PDB entry 2WL4 | X-ray diffraction, 1.80 A resolution | chains B and D of the 4 polymer chains in the assembly

# Chain B
Molecule: Acetyl-CoA acetyltransferase
Source organism: Zoogloea ramigera
Notes: EC 2.3.1.9
Reference sequence: P07097 (THIL_ZOORA); the construct has insertions or renumbered stretches relative to UniProt, so the offset changes along the chain: 1-10 = UniProt 2-11; 12-392 = UniProt 12-392
Amino-acid sequence (392 residues; row label = number of the first residue in the row):
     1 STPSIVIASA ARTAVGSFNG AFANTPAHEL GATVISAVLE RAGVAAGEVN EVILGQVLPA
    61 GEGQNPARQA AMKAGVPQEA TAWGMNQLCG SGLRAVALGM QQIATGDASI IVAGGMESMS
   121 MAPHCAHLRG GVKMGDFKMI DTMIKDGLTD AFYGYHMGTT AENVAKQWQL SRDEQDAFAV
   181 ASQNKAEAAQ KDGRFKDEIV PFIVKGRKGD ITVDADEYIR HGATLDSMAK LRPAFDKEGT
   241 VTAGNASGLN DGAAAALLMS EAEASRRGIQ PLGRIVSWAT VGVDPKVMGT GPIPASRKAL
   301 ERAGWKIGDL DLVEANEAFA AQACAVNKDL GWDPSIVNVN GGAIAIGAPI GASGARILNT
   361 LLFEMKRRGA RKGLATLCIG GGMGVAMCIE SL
Unresolved in the structure: 1-3
Sequence notes: engineered mutation Ala-348 (His in P07097)
Modified residues: Cys-89 (s-hydroxycysteine; CSO); Cys-378 (3-sulfinoalanine; CSD)
Ligand contacts: coenzyme A (COA): Cys-89, Leu-148, His-156, Met-157, Gln-183, Arg-220, Ser-227, Met-228, Leu-231, Phe-235, Thr-242, Ala-243, Gly-244, Ala-246, Ser-247, Gly-248, Leu-249, Met-288, Ala-318, Phe-319, Cys-378, Gly-380
Curated features (UniProtKB/Swiss-Prot):
  - active site: Cys-89 (Acyl-thioester intermediate), Cys-378 (Proton acceptor)

# Chain D
Molecule: Acetyl-CoA acetyltransferase
Source organism: Zoogloea ramigera
Notes: EC 2.3.1.9
Reference sequence: P07097 (THIL_ZOORA); the construct has insertions or renumbered stretches relative to UniProt, so the offset changes along the chain: 1-10 = UniProt 2-11; 12-392 = UniProt 12-392
Amino-acid sequence (392 residues; numbered 1 to 392; the number before each row is that of its first residue):
     1 STPSIVIASA ARTAVGSFNG AFANTPAHEL GATVISAVLE RAGVAAGEVN EVILGQVLPA
    61 GEGQNPARQA AMKAGVPQEA TAWGMNQLCG SGLRAVALGM QQIATGDASI IVAGGMESMS
   121 MAPHCAHLRG GVKMGDFKMI DTMIKDGLTD AFYGYHMGTT AENVAKQWQL SRDEQDAFAV
   181 ASQNKAEAAQ KDGRFKDEIV PFIVKGRKGD ITVDADEYIR HGATLDSMAK LRPAFDKEGT
   241 VTAGNASGLN DGAAAALLMS EAEASRRGIQ PLGRIVSWAT VGVDPKVMGT GPIPASRKAL
   301 ERAGWKIGDL DLVEANEAFA AQACAVNKDL GWDPSIVNVN GGAIAIGAPI GASGARILNT
   361 LLFEMKRRGA RKGLATLCIG GGMGVAMCIE SL
Unresolved in the structure: 1-3
Sequence notes: engineered mutation Ala-348 (His in P07097)
Modified residues: Cys-89 (s-hydroxycysteine; CSO)
Metal / ion sites: Na+: Gly-289, Gln-322
Curated features (UniProtKB/Swiss-Prot):
  - active site: Cys-89 (Acyl-thioester intermediate), Cys-378 (Proton acceptor)

# How chain B and chain D interact
Contacting residue pairs - 15 pairs, chain B then chain D:
  Leu-128(B) / Gly-131(D)
  Leu-128(B) / Val-132(D)  hydrogen bond (backbone-backbone)
  Leu-128(B) / Phe-137(D)  hydrophobic
  Arg-129(B) / Val-132(D)
  Arg-129(B) / Lys-133(D)  hydrogen bond (side chain-backbone)
  Arg-129(B) / Met-134(D)
  Gly-131(B) / Leu-128(D)
  Gly-131(B) / Arg-129(D)
  Gly-131(B) / Gly-130(D)
  Gly-131(B) / Gly-131(D)
  Val-132(B) / Leu-128(D)  hydrogen bond (backbone-backbone)
  Val-132(B) / Arg-129(D)
  Lys-133(B) / Arg-129(D)  hydrogen bond (backbone-side chain)
  Met-134(B) / Arg-129(D)
  Phe-137(B) / Leu-128(D)  hydrophobic

# In short
7 residues of chain B face 8 of chain D across their interface, with 4 hydrogen bonds. Among the polar pairs
are Arg-129(B)/Lys-133(D), Lys-133(B)/Arg-129(D) and Leu-128(B)/Val-132(D). Chain B binds coenzyme A.
Chain B is Acetyl-CoA acetyltransferase and chain D is Acetyl-CoA acetyltransferase, both from Zoogloea
ramigera; the structure, Biosynthetic thiolase from Z. ramigera. complex of the H348A mutant with coenzyme A,
was determined by X-ray diffraction (same publication as 2WKT, 2WKU, 2WKV, 2WL5 and 2WL6).
